Entry 4K7L (X-ray diffraction, 1.38 A resolution); this record covers chains A and B.

== Chain A ==
Molecule: Ribonuclease pancreatic
Notes: EC 3.1.27.5
Reference sequence: P61823 (RNAS1_BOVIN); residues 1-15 here correspond to UniProt positions 27-41 (UniProt number = residue number + 26)
Amino-acid sequence (15 residues; row label = number of the first residue in the row):
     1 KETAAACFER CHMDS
Construct notes: engineered mutation C7 (Lys33 in P61823), C11 (Gln37 in P61823)
Curated features (UniProtKB/Swiss-Prot):
  - active site: H12 (Proton acceptor)
  - binding site (substrate): R10
  - glycosylation: K1 (N-linked (Glc) (glycation) lysine)

== Chain B ==
Molecule: Ribonuclease pancreatic
Organism: Bos taurus
Reference sequence: P61823 (RNAS1_BOVIN); residues 21-124 here correspond to UniProt positions 47-150 (UniProt number = residue number + 26)
Amino-acid sequence (104 residues; row label = number of the first residue in the row):
    21 SSSNYCNQMM KSRNLTKDRC KPVNTFVHES LADVQAVCSQ KNVACKNGQT NCYQSYSTMS
    81 ITDCRETGSS KYPNCAYKTT QANKHIIVAC EGNPYVPVHF DASV
Not modelled in the structure: 21-22
Curated features (UniProtKB/Swiss-Prot):
  - active site: H119 (Proton donor)
  - binding site (substrate): K41 to T45, K66, R85
  - glycosylation: N34 (N-linked (GlcNAc...) asparagine), K37 (N-linked (Glc) (glycation) lysine), K41 (N-linked (Glc) (glycation) lysine)
Disulfides: C26-C84, C40-C95, C58-C110, C65-C72

== Chain A / chain B interface ==
Pairs across the interface (37; chain A residue first):
  A4(A) with V118(B), hydrophobic
  A5(A) with V116(B), hydrophobic; P117(B)
  F8(A) with V54(B), hydrophobic; V108(B), hydrophobic; P117(B); V118(B); H119(B); F120(B)
  E9(A) with R33(B); L51(B); Q55(B)
  R10(A) with R33(B), hydrogen bond (side chain-backbone); N34(B), hydrogen bond (side chain-backbone)
  C11(A) with L35(B), hydrophobic; N44(B), hydrogen bond (backbone-side chain); T45(B); F46(B)
  H12(A) with N44(B), hydrogen bond; T45(B), hydrogen bond (side chain-backbone); F46(B); V47(B), hydrogen bond (backbone-backbone); F120(B)
  M13(A) with R33(B), hydrogen bond (backbone-side chain); V47(B); E49(B); S50(B); L51(B), hydrophobic; V54(B), hydrophobic
  D14(A) with Y25(B), hydrogen bond; M29(B); V47(B), hydrogen bond (backbone-backbone); H48(B), salt bridge
  S15(A) with V47(B); E49(B), hydrogen bond (side chain-backbone); S50(B); L51(B)
Also at the interface, not in a pair above, chain B (22 interface residues in all): K41

== In short ==
The interface between chain A and chain B involves 10 residues on one side and 22 on the other, with 10
hydrogen bonds and 1 salt bridge. Among the polar pairs are D14(A)-H48(B), R10(A)-R33(B) and R10(A)-N34(B).
Chain A is Ribonuclease pancreatic and chain B is Ribonuclease pancreatic (Bos taurus); the structure, Crystal
structure of RNase S variant (K7C/Q11C), was determined by X-ray diffraction.
